7STB - chains A and J of the 10 polymer chains in the assembly; structure by electron microscopy, 2.72 A resolution.

Chain A:
Molecule: Checkpoint protein RAD24
From: Saccharomyces cerevisiae (strain ATCC 204508 / S288c)
UniProtKB: P32641 (RAD24_YEAST); residues 1-659 here = UniProt positions 1-659
Amino-acid sequence (696 residues; each row starts with the number of its first residue):
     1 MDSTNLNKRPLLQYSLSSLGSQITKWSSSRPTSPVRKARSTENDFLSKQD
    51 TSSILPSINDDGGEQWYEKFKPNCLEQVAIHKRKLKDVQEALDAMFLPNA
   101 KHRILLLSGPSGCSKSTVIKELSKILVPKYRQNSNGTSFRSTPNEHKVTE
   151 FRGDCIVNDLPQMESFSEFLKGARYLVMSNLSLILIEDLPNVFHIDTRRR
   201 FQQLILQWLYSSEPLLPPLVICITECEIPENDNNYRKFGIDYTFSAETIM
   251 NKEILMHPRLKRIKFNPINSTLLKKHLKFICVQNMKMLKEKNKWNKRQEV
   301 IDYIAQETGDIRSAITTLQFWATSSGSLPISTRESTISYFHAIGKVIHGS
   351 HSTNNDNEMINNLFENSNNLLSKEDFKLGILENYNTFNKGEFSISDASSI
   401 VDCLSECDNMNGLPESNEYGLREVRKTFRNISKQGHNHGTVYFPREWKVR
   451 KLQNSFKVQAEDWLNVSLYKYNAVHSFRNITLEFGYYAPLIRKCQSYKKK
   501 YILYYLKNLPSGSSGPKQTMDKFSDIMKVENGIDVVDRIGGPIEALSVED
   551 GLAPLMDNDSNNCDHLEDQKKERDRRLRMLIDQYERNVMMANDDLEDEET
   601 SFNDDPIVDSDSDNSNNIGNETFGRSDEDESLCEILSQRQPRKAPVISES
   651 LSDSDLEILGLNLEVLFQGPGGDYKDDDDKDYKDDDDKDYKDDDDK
Unresolved in the structure: 1-62, 510-519, 548-564, 591-597, 612-696
Construct notes: expression tag (660-696)
Metal / ion sites: Mg2+: Ser116, Glu187 (together with ATP-gamma-S)
Residues lining bound ligands: ATP-gamma-S (AGS; phosphothiophosphoric acid-adenylate ester): Tyr67, Phe70, Lys71, Pro72, Gln77, Val78, Ala79, Pro110, Ser111, Gly112, Cys113, Ser114, Lys115, Ser116, Thr117, Glu187, Thr224, His276, Ile311, Arg312, Ile315
Curated features (UniProtKB/Swiss-Prot):
  - binding site (ATP): Gly109 to Ser116
  - modified residue (Phosphoserine): Ser652, Ser654
  - mutagenesis: Lys115 (K115E: Reduces NTP-binding and hydrolysis. Shows DNA damage sensitivity; K115R: No effect on NTP-binding and hydrolysis. Resistant to DNA damage)

Chain J:
Molecule: 50-nt DNA strand
From: Saccharomyces cerevisiae
Sequence (50 nucleotides; numbered 1 to 50; the number before each row is that of its first residue):
     1 GGACGAGTCAGGAAGGAGCGTTTTTTTTTTTTTTTTTTTTTTTTTTTTTT
Unresolved in the structure: 1-10, 36-50

Interface between chain A and chain J:
Pairs across the interface - 36 pairs, chain A then chain J:
  His81(A) - DG16(J)  phosphate contact
  His81(A) - DA17(J)  sugar contact
  Lys84(A) - DG18(J)  salt bridge to the phosphate
  Pro161(A) - DT34(J)  phosphate contact
  Gln162(A) - DT33(J)  phosphate contact
  Gln162(A) - DT34(J)  hydrogen bond to the phosphate
  Met163(A) - DT33(J)  phosphate contact
  Met163(A) - DT34(J)  hydrogen bond to the phosphate
  Asn191(A) - DT32(J)  hydrogen bond to the phosphate
  Asn191(A) - DT33(J)  phosphate contact
  His194(A) - DT32(J)  hydrogen bond to the base
  His194(A) - DT33(J)  sugar contact
  Asn233(A) - DT30(J)  sugar contact
  Asn233(A) - DT31(J)  phosphate contact
  Tyr235(A) - DT28(J)  base contact
  Tyr235(A) - DT29(J)  sugar contact
  Phe238(A) - DT24(J)  base contact
  Glu247(A) - DT22(J)  base contact
  Lys252(A) - DT23(J)  salt bridge to the phosphate
  Asn266(A) - DG18(J)  phosphate contact
  Asn269(A) - DG16(J)  hydrogen bond to the phosphate
  Asn269(A) - DA17(J)  phosphate contact
  Ser270(A) - DG16(J)  hydrogen bond to the phosphate
  Thr271(A) - DG15(J)  hydrogen bond to the phosphate
  Thr271(A) - DG16(J)  hydrogen bond to the phosphate
  Phe340(A) - DG20(J)  stacking on the base
  Phe340(A) - DT21(J)  base contact
  Val441(A) - DG20(J)  sugar contact
  Tyr442(A) - DT21(J)  phosphate contact
  Phe443(A) - DG20(J)  phosphate contact
  Phe443(A) - DT21(J)  hydrogen bond to the phosphate
  Phe443(A) - DT22(J)  sugar contact
  Trp447(A) - DT22(J)  sugar contact
  Trp447(A) - DT23(J)  sugar contact
  Arg450(A) - DT23(J)  phosphate contact
  Asn454(A) - DT24(J)  phosphate contact
Other interface residues (no listed pair), chain A (31 interface residues in all): Arg83, Asp87, Thr197, Pro267, Tyr339, Asp375, Thr440, Lys451

In short:
The interface between chain A and chain J involves 31 residues on one side and 16 on the other; the contacts
include 9 hydrogen bonds, 2 salt bridges and 1 aromatic stacking contact. Among the polar pairs are
His194(A)-DT32(J), Gln162(A)-DT34(J) and Met163(A)-DT34(J).
Chain A is Checkpoint protein RAD24 (Saccharomyces cerevisiae (strain ATCC 204508 / S288c)) and chain J is a
50-nt DNA strand (Saccharomyces cerevisiae); the structure, Closed state of Rad24-RFC:9-1-1 bound to a 5'
ss/dsDNA junction, was determined by electron microscopy together with 7STE and 7ST9 from the same study.
